Entry 6VOG (electron microscopy, 4.35 A resolution (low resolution: residue-level contacts below are approximate; hydrogen-bond / salt-bridge calls are withheld)); this record covers chains C and F of the 9 polymer chains in the assembly.

== Chain C ==
Molecule: ATP synthase subunit alpha, chloroplastic
Source organism: Spinacia oleracea
Notes: EC 7.1.2.2
UniProtKB: P06450 (ATPA_SPIOL); residue numbers follow UniProt; this construct covers 1-507
Chain sequence (507 residues; row label = number of the first residue in the row):
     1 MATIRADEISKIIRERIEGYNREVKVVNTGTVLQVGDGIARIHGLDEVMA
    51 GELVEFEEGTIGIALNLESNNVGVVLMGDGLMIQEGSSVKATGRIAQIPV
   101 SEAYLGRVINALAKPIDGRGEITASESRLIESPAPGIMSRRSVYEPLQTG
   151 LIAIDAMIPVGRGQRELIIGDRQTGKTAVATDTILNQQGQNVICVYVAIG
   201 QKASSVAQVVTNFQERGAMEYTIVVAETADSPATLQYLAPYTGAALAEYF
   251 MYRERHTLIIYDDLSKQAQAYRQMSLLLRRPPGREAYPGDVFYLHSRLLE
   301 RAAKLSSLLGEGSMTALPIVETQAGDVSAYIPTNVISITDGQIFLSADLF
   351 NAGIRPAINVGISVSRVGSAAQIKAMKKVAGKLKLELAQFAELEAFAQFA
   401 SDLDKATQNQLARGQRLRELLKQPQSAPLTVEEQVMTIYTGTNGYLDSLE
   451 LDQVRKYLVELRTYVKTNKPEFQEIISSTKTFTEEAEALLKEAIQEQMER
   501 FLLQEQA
Unresolved in the structure: 1-3, 505-507
Ligand contacts:
  - ADP (adenosine-5'-diphosphate): Val-364, Ser-365, Arg-366, Val-367, Leu-385
  - ATP (adenosine-5'-triphosphate): Asp-171, Arg-172, Gln-173, Thr-174, Gly-175, Lys-176, Thr-177, Ala-178, Val-179, Gln-201, Lys-202, Glu-321, Phe-350, Arg-355, Pro-356, Gln-423, Pro-424, Gln-425
Swiss-Prot annotation at these positions:
  - binding site (ATP): Gly-170 to Thr-177
  - site: Ser-363 (Required for activity)

== Chain F ==
Molecule: ATP synthase subunit beta, chloroplastic
Source organism: Spinacia oleracea
Notes: EC 7.1.2.2
UniProtKB: P00825 (ATPB_SPIOL); residue numbers follow UniProt; this construct covers 1-498
Chain sequence (498 residues; row label = number of the first residue in the row):
     1 MRINPTTSDPGVSTLEKKNLGRIAQIIGPVLDVAFPPGKMPNIYNALIVK
    51 GRDTAGQPMNVTCEVQQLLGNNRVRAVAMSATDGLTRGMEVIDTGAPLSV
   101 PVGGATLGRIFNVLGEPVDNLGPVDTRTTSPIHRSAPAFTQLDTKLSIFE
   151 TGIKVVDLLAPYRRGGKIGLFGGAGVGKTVLIMELINNIAKAHGGVSVFG
   201 GVGERTREGNDLYMEMKESGVINEQNIAESKVALVYGQMNEPPGARMRVG
   251 LTALTMAEYFRDVNEQDVLLFIDNIFRFVQAGSEVSALLGRMPSAVGYQP
   301 TLSTEMGSLQERITSTKEGSITSIQAVYVPADDLTDPAPATTFAHLDATT
   351 VLSRGLAAKGIYPAVDPLDSTSTMLQPRIVGEEHYEIAQRVKETLQRYKE
   401 LQDIIAILGLDELSEEDRLTVARARKIERFLSQPFFVAEVFTGSPGKYVG
   451 LAETIRGFQLILSGELDSLPEQAFYLVGNIDEATAKAMNLEMESKLKK
Unresolved in the structure: 1-16, 495-498
Ligand contacts:
  - ATP (adenosine-5'-triphosphate), molecule 1: Gly-173, Ala-174, Gly-175, Val-176, Gly-177, Lys-178, Thr-179, Val-180, Arg-205, Asn-274, Tyr-328, Tyr-362, Phe-435, Ala-438, Thr-442
  - ATP, molecule 2: Phe-343, Ser-372, Thr-373, Leu-375, Gln-376, Tyr-385
Swiss-Prot annotation at these positions:
  - binding site (ATP): Gly-172 to Thr-179

== Chain C / chain F interface ==
Pairs across the interface (89):
  Gln-34(C) / Leu-68(F)
  Gln-34(C) / Leu-69(F)
  Gln-34(C) / Gly-70(F)
  Val-35(C) / Leu-68(F)
  Gly-36(C) / Gln-67(F)
  Asp-37(C) / Tyr-44(F)
  Asp-37(C) / Gln-67(F)
  Asp-37(C) / Arg-291(F)
  Asp-37(C) / Thr-301(F)
  Gly-80(C) / Ile-43(F)
  Leu-81(C) / Asn-42(F)
  Leu-81(C) / Ile-43(F)
  Leu-81(C) / Tyr-44(F)
  Met-82(C) / Pro-41(F)
  Met-82(C) / Asn-42(F)
  Met-82(C) / Ile-43(F)
  Ile-83(C) / Ile-43(F)
  Ile-83(C) / Leu-68(F)
  Gln-84(C) / Gly-38(F)
  Gln-84(C) / Met-40(F)
  Glu-85(C) / Met-40(F)
  Glu-85(C) / Leu-68(F)
  Glu-85(C) / Gly-70(F)
  Glu-85(C) / Asn-72(F)
  Glu-85(C) / Arg-73(F)
  Ile-116(C) / Phe-139(F)
  Asp-117(C) / Phe-139(F)
  Asp-117(C) / Thr-140(F)
  Gly-118(C) / Phe-139(F)
  Arg-172(C) / Pro-339(F)
  Arg-172(C) / Ala-340(F)
  Arg-172(C) / Phe-343(F)
  Arg-172(C) / Ala-344(F)
  Gln-173(C) / Phe-343(F)
  Gln-173(C) / Asp-369(F)
  Gln-173(C) / Thr-371(F)
  Gln-201(C) / Glu-311(F)
  Lys-202(C) / Glu-311(F)
  Lys-202(C) / Ala-344(F)
  Lys-202(C) / His-345(F)
  Lys-202(C) / Leu-346(F)
  Ala-203(C) / Leu-142(F)
  Ala-203(C) / Glu-311(F)
  Ser-204(C) / Leu-142(F)
  Ala-207(C) / Leu-142(F)
  Gln-208(C) / Leu-146(F)
  Gln-208(C) / Arg-378(F)
  Thr-228(C) / Glu-311(F)
  Ala-229(C) / Gly-307(F)
  Ala-229(C) / Glu-311(F)
  Ala-229(C) / His-345(F)
  Asp-230(C) / Ala-136(F)
  Asp-230(C) / Gly-307(F)
  Asp-230(C) / Ser-308(F)
  Asp-230(C) / Glu-311(F)
  Ala-233(C) / Thr-304(F)
  Lys-266(C) / Ala-340(F)
  Lys-266(C) / Thr-341(F)
  Gln-269(C) / Thr-341(F)
  Arg-272(C) / Ala-295(F)
  Gln-273(C) / Pro-300(F)
  Gln-273(C) / Thr-301(F)
  Gln-273(C) / Ser-303(F)
  Gln-273(C) / Thr-304(F)
  Leu-276(C) / Met-292(F)
  Leu-276(C) / Pro-293(F)
  Leu-276(C) / Pro-300(F)
  Leu-277(C) / Arg-291(F)
  Leu-277(C) / Thr-301(F)
  Arg-279(C) / Met-292(F)
  Pro-282(C) / Met-292(F)
  Ala-286(C) / Ser-294(F)
  Ala-286(C) / Ala-295(F)
  Gln-323(C) / Leu-334(F)
  Gln-323(C) / Thr-335(F)
  Gln-323(C) / Ala-340(F)
  Ala-324(C) / Thr-335(F)
  Ala-347(C) / Gln-396(F)
  Asp-348(C) / Gln-396(F)
  Asp-348(C) / Glu-400(F)
  Asn-351(C) / Leu-368(F)
  Asn-351(C) / Lys-392(F)
  Asn-351(C) / Glu-393(F)
  Asn-351(C) / Gln-396(F)
  Ala-352(C) / Glu-393(F)
  Gly-353(C) / Glu-393(F)
  Arg-355(C) / Gln-389(F)
  Arg-355(C) / Glu-393(F)
  Gln-425(C) / Gln-376(F)
Other interface residues (no listed pair), chain C (48 interface residues in all): Leu-33, Asp-79, Ser-231, Gln-236, Pro-281
Other interface residues (no listed pair), chain F (55 interface residues in all): Lys-39, Gln-66, Asp-143, Gly-290, Arg-312, Asp-347, Thr-349

== In short ==
Chain C and chain F form an interface of 48 and 55 residues respectively. One ATP molecule is bound between
chain C and chain F. Bound to chain C: ADP. Ligands of chain F: ATP.
Chain C is ATP synthase subunit alpha, chloroplastic and chain F is ATP synthase subunit beta, chloroplastic,
both from Spinacia oleracea; the structure, Chloroplast ATP synthase (O2, CF1), was determined by electron
microscopy (same publication as 6VM1, 6VM4, 6VMB, 6VMD, 6VMG, 6VOF and 8 further entries).
